PDB entry 6I5J | X-ray diffraction, 2.80 A resolution | chains A and I of the 5 polymer chains in the assembly

# Chain A
Protein: Suppressor of cytokine signaling 2
Organism: Homo sapiens
UniProtKB: O14508 (SOCS2_HUMAN); numbering as in UniProt (aligned over 30-198)
Sequence (169 residues; each row starts with the number of its first residue):
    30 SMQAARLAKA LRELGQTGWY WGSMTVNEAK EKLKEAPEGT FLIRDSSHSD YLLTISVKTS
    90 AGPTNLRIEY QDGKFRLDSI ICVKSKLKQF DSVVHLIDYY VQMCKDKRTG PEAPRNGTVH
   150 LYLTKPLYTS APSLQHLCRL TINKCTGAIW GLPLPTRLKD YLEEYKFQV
Unresolved in the structure: 138
Modified positions: Cys111 (S-(dimethylarsenic)cysteine; CAS); Cys133 (S-(dimethylarsenic)cysteine; CAS)
Construct notes: engineered mutation Met31 (Pro in O14508)
Ion coordination: Co2+: His149 (shared with 1 residue of chain K)
Swiss-Prot annotation at these positions:
  - modified residue (Phosphoserine): Ser30, Ser52
  - cross-link: Lys173 (Glycyl lysine isopeptide (Lys-Gly) (interchain with G-Cter in ubiquitin))
  - natural variant: Ser52 (S52N: Increased protein half-life), Asn94 (N94D: Decreased ability to bind phosphorylated substrates), Arg96 (R96L: Decreased ability to bind phosphorylated substrates), Leu106 (L106V: Does not affect ability to bind phosphorylated substrates), Cys133 (C133Y: Does not affect ability to bind phosphorylated substrates)
  - mutagenesis: Arg73 (R73E: Impaired ability to mediate ubiquitination of GHR), Lys87 (K87R: No effect on protein half-life), Lys154 (K154R: No effect on protein half-life), Leu163 (L163P: Abolished interaction with ELOB and ELOC, preventing formation of the ECS(SOCS2) complex), Cys167 (C167F: Abolished interaction with ELOB and ELOC, preventing formation of the ECS(SOCS2) complex), Lys173 (K173R: Increased protein half-life)
From the paper describing this entry:
  - conformationally variable residues (loop rearrangement, order/disorder transition): Asp107 to Leu116, Lys136 to Asn145
  - mutagenesis - L106V, C133Y: unchanged binding to Growth hormone receptor peptide (chain I)

# Chain I
Protein: Growth hormone receptor peptide
Sequence (11 residues; numbered -4 to 6; the number before each row is that of its first residue; numbers below 1 keep their minus sign (Pro-4 is residue -4)):
    -4 PVPDYTSIHI X
Modified positions: Tyr0 (O-phosphotyrosine; PTR); VLM (valinylamine) at position 6

# Chain A / chain I interface
Residue-residue contacts - 31 pairs, chain A then chain I:
  Val55(A) with Tyr0(I)
  Arg73(A) with Tyr0(I)
  Ser75(A) with Tyr0(I)
  Ser76(A) with Tyr0(I)
  His77(A) with Tyr0(I)
  Thr83(A) with Tyr0(I)
  Ala90(A) with Pro-4(I); Val-3(I), hydrogen bond (backbone-backbone)
  Gly91(A) with Val-3(I)
  Pro92(A) with Val-3(I)
  Thr93(A) with Val-3(I); Pro-2(I), hydrogen bond (side chain-backbone); Asp-1(I); Thr1(I), hydrogen bond
  Asn94(A) with Asp-1(I), hydrogen bond (side chain-backbone); Tyr0(I); Thr1(I), hydrogen bond (backbone-backbone)
  Leu95(A) with Thr1(I); Ile3(I), hydrophobic
  Arg96(A) with Tyr0(I)
  Leu106(A) with Ile3(I), hydrophobic
  Asp107(A) with Ser2(I); Ile3(I), hydrogen bond (backbone-backbone)
  Ser108(A) with Ser2(I); Ile3(I)
  Ile109(A) with Ser2(I), hydrogen bond (backbone-side chain); Ile3(I), hydrogen bond (backbone-backbone); His4(I)
  Ile110(A) with His4(I)
  Lys115(A) with Ile5(I)
  Leu116(A) with Ile3(I), hydrophobic
Other interface residues (no listed pair), chain A (23 interface residues in all): Asp74, Thr88, Leu150

# Overview
23 residues of chain A and 10 residues of chain I are in contact, with 8 hydrogen bonds. Among the polar pairs
are Thr93(A)-Pro-2(I), Thr93(A)-Thr1(I) and Asn94(A)-Asp-1(I). From the paper: L106V and C133Y of chain A
leave binding to Growth hormone receptor peptide (chain I) unchanged; conformational variability at Asp107(A)
and Lys136(A).
Chain A is Suppressor of cytokine signaling 2 (Homo sapiens) and chain I is Growth hormone receptor peptide;
the structure, Crystal structure of SOCS2:Elongin C:Elongin B in complex with growth hormone receptor peptide,
was determined by X-ray diffraction together with 6I4X and 6I5N from the same study.
